5L5V - chains B and C of the 28 polymer chains in the assembly; structure by X-ray diffraction, 2.70 A resolution.

# Chain B
Protein: Proteasome subunit alpha type-3
Source organism: Saccharomyces cerevisiae (strain ATCC 204508 / S288c)
Notes: EC 3.4.25.1
UniProt: P23638 (PSA3_YEAST); residues 0-257 here correspond to UniProt positions 1-258 (UniProt number = residue number + 1)
Chain sequence (258 residues; numbered 0 to 257; the number before each row is that of its first residue; numbering starts at 0):
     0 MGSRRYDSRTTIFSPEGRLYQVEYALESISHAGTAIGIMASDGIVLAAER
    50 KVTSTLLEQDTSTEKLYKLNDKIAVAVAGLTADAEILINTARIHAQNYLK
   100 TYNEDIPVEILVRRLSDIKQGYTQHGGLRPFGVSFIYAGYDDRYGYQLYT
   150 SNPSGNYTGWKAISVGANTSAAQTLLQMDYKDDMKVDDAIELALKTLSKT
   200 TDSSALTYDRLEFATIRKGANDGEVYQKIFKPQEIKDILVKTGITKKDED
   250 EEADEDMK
Unresolved in the structure: 0, 245-257
UniProt features mapped onto this chain:
  - cross-link (Glycyl lysine isopeptide (Lys-Gly)): Lys99 (interchain with G-Cter in ubiquitin), Lys198 (interchain with G-Cter in ubiquitin), Lys230 (interchain with G-Cter in ubiquitin)

# Chain C
Protein: Proteasome subunit alpha type-4
Source organism: Saccharomyces cerevisiae (strain ATCC 204508 / S288c)
Notes: EC 3.4.25.1
UniProt: P40303 (PSA4_YEAST); residues -1 to 252 here correspond to UniProt positions 1-254 (UniProt number = residue number + 2)
Chain sequence (254 residues; numbered -1 to 252; the number before each row is that of its first residue; numbers below 1 keep their minus sign (Met-1 is residue -1)):
    -1 MSGYDRALSIFSPDGHIFQVEYALEAVKRGTCAVGVKGKNCVVLGCERRS
    49 TLKLQDTRITPSKVSKIDSHVVLSFSGLNADSRILIEKARVEAQSHRLTL
    99 EDPVTVEYLTRYVAGVQQRYTQSGGVRPFGVSTLIAGFDPRDDEPKLYQT
   149 EPSGIYSSWSAQTIGRNSKTVREFLEKNYDRKEPPATVEECVKLTVRSLL
   199 EVVQTGAKNIEITVVKPDSDIVALSSEEINQYVTQIEQEKQEQQEQDKKK
   249 KSNH
Unresolved in the structure: -1 to 0, 241-252
UniProt features mapped onto this chain:
  - modified residue: Thr58 (Phosphothreonine)

# Interface between chain B and chain C
Pairs across the interface (70):
  Arg3(B) with Arg4(C)
  Asp6(B) with Tyr2(C), hydrogen bond; Arg4(C), salt bridge
  Arg8(B) with Arg4(C)
  Thr10(B) with Leu6(C); Arg125(C)
  Ile11(B) with Gln17(C)
  Phe12(B) with Gln17(C), hydrogen bond (backbone-side chain); Tyr20(C), hydrophobic; Ala21(C), hydrophobic; Leu76(C), hydrophobic; Arg125(C); Pro126(C); Gly128(C)
  Ser13(B) with Tyr20(C)
  Pro14(B) with Tyr20(C), hydrophobic; Glu23(C)
  Glu15(B) with Glu23(C); Arg27(C), hydrogen bond (backbone-side chain)
  Gly16(B) with Tyr20(C); Glu23(C); Ala24(C); Arg27(C)
  Arg17(B) with Arg27(C)
  Leu18(B) with Arg125(C)
  Met38(B) with Asp54(C)
  Arg112(B) with Arg81(C)
  Ser115(B) with Arg81(C), hydrogen bond (backbone-side chain)
  Asp116(B) with Arg81(C), salt bridge
  Gln119(B) with Ala78(C); Asp79(C); Ile82(C)
  Thr122(B) with Arg125(C), hydrogen bond (backbone-side chain)
  Gln123(B) with Tyr118(C); Gly123(C); Val124(C); Arg125(C), hydrogen bond (backbone-backbone); Phe127(C)
  His124(B) with Gly123(C); Val124(C)
  Gly125(B) with Tyr2(C); Gly123(C)
  Gly126(B) with Tyr2(C)
  Tyr143(B) with Arg56(C), hydrogen bond (backbone-side chain); Ile57(C), hydrophobic
  Tyr145(B) with Arg56(C), hydrogen bond (backbone-side chain)
  Gln146(B) with Ile57(C)
  Leu147(B) with Ile57(C)
  Tyr148(B) with Ile57(C)
  Ser153(B) with Ala78(C)
  Gly154(B) with Ala78(C); Arg81(C), hydrogen bond (backbone-side chain)
  Asn155(B) with Asn77(C); Ala78(C)
  Tyr156(B) with Pro59(C), hydrophobic; Arg81(C)
  Gly158(B) with Gln53(C); Asp54(C), hydrogen bond (backbone-backbone); Thr58(C), hydrogen bond (backbone-side chain)
  Trp159(B) with Leu50(C), hydrophobic; Lys51(C); Leu52(C); Gln53(C); Asp54(C)
  Lys160(B) with Leu52(C), hydrogen bond (backbone-backbone); Gln53(C); Asp54(C)
  Ala161(B) with Leu52(C)
  Leu175(B) with Leu52(C)
  Gln176(B) with Leu52(C)
Also at the interface, not in a pair above, chain B (41 interface residues in all): Glu108, Thr157, Gln172, Tyr179

# In short
41 residues of chain B and 31 residues of chain C are in contact; the contacts include 12 hydrogen bonds and 2
salt bridges. Polar contacts include Asp6(B)-Arg4(C), Asp116(B)-Arg81(C) and Asp6(B)-Tyr2(C).
Chain B is Proteasome subunit alpha type-3 and chain C is Proteasome subunit alpha type-4, both from
Saccharomyces cerevisiae (strain ATCC 204508 / S288c); the structure, 'Yeast 20S proteasome with human beta5i
(1-138; V31M) and human beta6 (97-111; 118-133) in complex with ..., was determined by X-ray diffraction (same
publication as 5L52, 5L54, 5L55, 5L5A, 5L5B, 5L5D and 30 further entries).
